Entry 5XBM (X-ray diffraction, 3.50 A resolution); this record covers chains D and E of the 6 polymer chains in the assembly.

== Chain D ==
Protein: light chain of JL2
Organism: Mus musculus
Chain sequence (213 residues; row label = number of the first residue in the row; numbering starts at 0):
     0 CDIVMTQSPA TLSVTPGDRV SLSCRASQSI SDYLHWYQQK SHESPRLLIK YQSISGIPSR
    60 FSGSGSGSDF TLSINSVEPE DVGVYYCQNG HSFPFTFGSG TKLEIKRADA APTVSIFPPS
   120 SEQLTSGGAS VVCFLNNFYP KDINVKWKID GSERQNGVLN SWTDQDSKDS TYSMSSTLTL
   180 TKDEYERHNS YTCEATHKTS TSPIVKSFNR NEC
Disordered / not traced: 0-1, 211-212
Disulfides: C23-C86, C132-C192

== Chain E ==
Protein: heavy chain of JL2
Organism: Mus musculus
Chain sequence (222 residues; each row starts with the number of its first residue):
     1 EVQLQQSGPE LEKPGASVKI SCMASGYSFT GYNMNWVKQS NGKSLEWIGN IDPYYGDTRY
    61 NQKFKDKATL TVDKSSSTAY MQLKSLTSED SAVYYCARSR GSTSYFYGMD YWGQGTSVTV
   121 SSAKTTAPSV YPLAPVCGDT TGSSVTLGCL VKGYFPEPVT LTWNSGSLSS GVHTFPALLQ
   181 SGLYTLSSSV TVTSNTWPSQ TITCNVAHPA SSTKVDKKIE PR
Disordered / not traced: 222
Disulfides: C22-C96, C149-C204

== How chain D and chain E interact ==
Residue-residue contacts (71):
  Y32(D) with Y105(E); F106(E)
  H34(D) with F106(E); Y107(E); G108(E), hydrogen bond (side chain-backbone)
  Y36(D) with F106(E); G108(E); M109(E), hydrogen bond (side chain-backbone)
  Q38(D) with Q39(E), hydrogen bond; K43(E); Y95(E)
  S40(D) with K43(E)
  S43(D) with Y95(E); W112(E); G113(E)
  P44(D) with L45(E), hydrophobic; W112(E), hydrogen bond (backbone-side chain)
  L46(D) with M109(E)
  K49(D) with Y107(E)
  Y50(D) with Y107(E)
  Y85(D) with K43(E); S44(E)
  Q87(D) with F106(E)
  G89(D) with F106(E)
  H90(D) with S104(E); Y105(E)
  P93(D) with W47(E), hydrophobic
  F94(D) with W47(E); F106(E), hydrophobic
  F96(D) with L45(E), hydrophobic
  S114(D) with T146(E), hydrogen bond
  I115(D) with V136(E)
  F116(D) with L133(E); A134(E); P135(E), hydrophobic; T146(E); L147(E), hydrophobic
  S119(D) with Y131(E); P132(E)
  E121(D) with V130(E); Y131(E); P132(E); K217(E), salt bridge
  Q122(D) with Y131(E); L150(E); K152(E)
  S125(D) with Y131(E)
  S129(D) with K152(E)
  V131(D) with L133(E), hydrophobic; L150(E), hydrophobic
  F133(D) with G148(E); F175(E), hydrophobic; S187(E); S189(E)
  N135(D) with H173(E), hydrogen bond; F175(E); S189(E), hydrogen bond
  N136(D) with H173(E)
  L158(D) with L178(E), hydrophobic; Q180(E)
  N159(D) with L178(E)
  S160(D) with F175(E); P176(E), hydrogen bond (side chain-backbone); L178(E)
  W161(D) with P176(E)
  T162(D) with F175(E)
  S172(D) with H173(E), hydrogen bond; F175(E)
  M173(D) with F175(E)
  S174(D) with F175(E); S187(E), hydrogen bond
Other interface residues (no listed pair), chain D (44 interface residues in all): K39, E42, P117, S120, T176, T178, F207
Other interface residues (no listed pair), chain E (39 interface residues in all): R59, T174, A177, S188, E220

== Overview ==
Chain D and chain E form an interface of 44 and 39 residues respectively; the contacts include 10 hydrogen
bonds and 1 salt bridge. Polar contacts include E121(D)-K217(E), H34(D)-G108(E) and Y36(D)-M109(E).
Here chain D is light chain of JL2 and chain E is heavy chain of JL2, both from Mus musculus. Entry 5XBM
(Structure of SCARB2-JL2 complex) was determined by X-ray diffraction.
